7R1O - chains AAA and BBB of the 3 polymer chains in the assembly; structure by X-ray diffraction, 2.20 A resolution.

Chain AAA (and BBB):
Name: Sequestosome-1
Organism: Homo sapiens
Notes: chain BBB of this document is another copy of the same molecule, construct and numbering; everything in this record applies to it too
UniProt: Q13501 (SQSTM_HUMAN); residues 120-172 here = UniProt positions 120-172
Sequence (53 residues; numbered 120 to 172; the number before each row is that of its first residue):
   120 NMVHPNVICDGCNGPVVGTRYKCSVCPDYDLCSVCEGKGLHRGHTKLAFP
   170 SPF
Metal / ion sites: Zn2+ site 1: C128, C131, C151, C154; Zn2+ site 2: C142, C145, H160, H163
Curated features (UniProtKB/Swiss-Prot):
  - zinc finger: H123 (ZZ-type)
  - binding site (Zn(2+)): C128, C131, C142, C145, C151, C154, H160, H163
  - modified residue: Y148 (Phosphotyrosine), S170 (Phosphoserine)
  - natural variant: D129 (D129N: In FTDALS3), V153 (V153I: In FTDALS3)

Interface between chain AAA and chain BBB:
Contacting residue pairs (18):
  Y140(AAA) - Y140(BBB)  hydrophobic
  Y140(AAA) - E155(BBB)  hydrogen bond
  E155(AAA) - Y140(BBB)  hydrogen bond
  R161(AAA) - P169(BBB)
  G162(AAA) - P169(BBB)
  H163(AAA) - P169(BBB)
  T164(AAA) - A167(BBB)  hydrogen bond (side chain-backbone)
  T164(AAA) - F168(BBB)
  T164(AAA) - P169(BBB)
  K165(AAA) - L166(BBB)
  K165(AAA) - A167(BBB)  hydrogen bond (backbone-backbone)
  L166(AAA) - K165(BBB)
  L166(AAA) - L166(BBB)  hydrophobic
  A167(AAA) - T164(BBB)
  A167(AAA) - K165(BBB)  hydrogen bond (backbone-backbone)
  F168(AAA) - T164(BBB)
  P169(AAA) - R161(BBB)
  P169(AAA) - T164(BBB)
Other interface residues (no listed pair), chain AAA (12 interface residues in all): T138
Other interface residues (no listed pair), chain BBB (12 interface residues in all): T138, G162, H163

In short:
Chain AAA and chain BBB each contribute 12 residues to their interface; the contacts include 5 hydrogen bonds.
Among the polar pairs are Y140(AAA)-E155(BBB), T164(AAA)-A167(BBB) and K165(AAA)-A167(BBB). C128(AAA),
C131(AAA), C151(AAA) and C154(AAA) coordinate Zn2+ site 1. From UniProt: 8 Zn2+-binding residues on chain AAA.
Chain AAA and chain BBB are both Sequestosome-1 (Homo sapiens); the structure, p62-ZZ domain of the human
sequestosome in complex with dusquetide, was determined by X-ray diffraction.
